4Q7C - chains A and B; structure by X-ray diffraction, 3.10 A resolution.

Chain A (and B):
Protein: AF2299, a CDP-alcohol phosphotransferase
From: Archaeoglobus fulgidus
Notes: chain B of this document is another copy of the same molecule, construct and numbering; everything in this record applies to it too
UniProt: O27985 (O27985_ARCFU); residues 1-344 here = UniProt positions 1-344
Sequence (372 residues; numbered -27 to 344; the number before each row is that of its first residue; numbers below 1 keep their minus sign (Met-27 is residue -27)):
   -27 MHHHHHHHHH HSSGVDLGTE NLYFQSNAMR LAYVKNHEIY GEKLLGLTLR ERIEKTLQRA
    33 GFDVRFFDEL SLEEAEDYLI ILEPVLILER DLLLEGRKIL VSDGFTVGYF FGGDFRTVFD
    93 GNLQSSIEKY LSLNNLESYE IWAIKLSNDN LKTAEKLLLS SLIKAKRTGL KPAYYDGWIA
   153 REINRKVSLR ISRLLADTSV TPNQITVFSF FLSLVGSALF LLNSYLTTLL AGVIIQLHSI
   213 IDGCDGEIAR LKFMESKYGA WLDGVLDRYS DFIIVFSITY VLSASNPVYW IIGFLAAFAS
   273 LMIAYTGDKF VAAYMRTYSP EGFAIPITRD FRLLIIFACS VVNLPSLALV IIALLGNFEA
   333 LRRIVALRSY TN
Unresolved in the structure: -27 to 0, 136-146, 344 (chain B: -27 to 0, 342-344)
Differences from the reference sequence: expression tag (-27 to 0)
Ion coordination: Ca2+ site 1: Asp214, Asp217, Asp235 (together with cytidine 5'-diphosphoglycerol); Ca2+ site 2: Asp214, Asp235, Asp239
Small-molecule neighbours:
  - cytidine 5'-diphosphoglycerol (C2G; [cytidine-5'-phosphate] glycerylphosphoric acid ester): Asp148, Ala152, Asn156, Arg157, Pro174, Asn175, Thr178, Ser211, Asp214, Gly215, Asp217, Gly218, Glu219, Ala221, Arg222, Met226, Glu227, Ser228, Gly231, Ala232, Asp235
  - MPG ([(Z)-octadec-9-enyl] (2R)-2,3-bis(oxidanyl)propanoate), molecule 1: Ile163, Leu167, Val172, Gln176, Phe180
  - MPG, molecule 2: Asn175, Gln176, Val179, Phe180
  - MPG, molecule 3: Val179, Phe182, Tyr230, Leu234, Leu238
Reported in the primary citation:
  - catalytic residues: Asp239 (proposed by the authors, not directly observed)

How chain A and chain B interact:
Pairs across the interface - 67 pairs, chain A then chain B:
  Lys229(A) - Ala285(B)
  Lys229(A) - Tyr286(B)
  Tyr230(A) - Tyr286(B)  hydrogen bond (backbone-side chain)
  Tyr230(A) - Ile336(B)  hydrogen bond (side chain-backbone)
  Tyr230(A) - Leu339(B)
  Tyr230(A) - Arg340(B)
  Ala232(A) - Lys281(B)
  Trp233(A) - Thr278(B)  hydrogen bond (side chain-backbone)
  Trp233(A) - Lys281(B)
  Trp233(A) - Phe282(B)
  Trp233(A) - Arg335(B)
  Trp233(A) - Ile336(B)  hydrophobic
  Trp233(A) - Leu339(B)
  Leu234(A) - Ile336(B)  hydrophobic
  Gly236(A) - Tyr277(B)  hydrogen bond (backbone-side chain)
  Val237(A) - Tyr277(B)  hydrophobic
  Val237(A) - Thr278(B)
  Arg240(A) - Met274(B)
  Arg240(A) - Tyr277(B)
  Tyr241(A) - Phe270(B)  hydrophobic
  Tyr241(A) - Met274(B)  hydrophobic
  Tyr241(A) - Ala332(B)
  Tyr241(A) - Leu333(B)
  Tyr241(A) - Ile336(B)  hydrophobic
  Phe244(A) - Phe266(B)  hydrophobic
  Phe244(A) - Phe270(B)  hydrophobic
  Phe248(A) - Phe266(B)  hydrophobic
  Trp262(A) - Trp262(B)
  Trp262(A) - Phe266(B)  hydrophobic
  Gly265(A) - Phe266(B)
  Phe266(A) - Phe244(B)  hydrophobic
  Phe266(A) - Phe248(B)  hydrophobic
  Phe266(A) - Trp262(B)  hydrophobic
  Phe266(A) - Gly265(B)
  Phe266(A) - Phe266(B)  hydrophobic
  Phe266(A) - Ala269(B)  hydrophobic
  Phe270(A) - Arg240(B)
  Phe270(A) - Tyr241(B)  hydrophobic
  Phe270(A) - Phe244(B)  hydrophobic
  Leu273(A) - Leu273(B)  hydrophobic
  Met274(A) - Arg240(B)
  Met274(A) - Tyr241(B)  hydrophobic
  Tyr277(A) - Gly236(B)
  Tyr277(A) - Val237(B)  hydrophobic
  Tyr277(A) - Arg240(B)  hydrogen bond
  Tyr277(A) - Asp280(B)  hydrogen bond
  Thr278(A) - Trp233(B)  hydrogen bond (backbone-side chain)
  Asp280(A) - Tyr277(B)  hydrogen bond
  Asp280(A) - Lys281(B)  salt bridge
  Lys281(A) - Ala232(B)
  Lys281(A) - Trp233(B)
  Lys281(A) - Asp280(B)  salt bridge
  Phe282(A) - Trp233(B)
  Ala284(A) - Val283(B)  hydrophobic
  Ala285(A) - Lys229(B)
  Tyr286(A) - Lys229(B)
  Tyr286(A) - Tyr230(B)  hydrogen bond (side chain-backbone)
  Ala332(A) - Tyr241(B)
  Arg335(A) - Trp233(B)
  Ile336(A) - Tyr230(B)  hydrogen bond (backbone-side chain)
  Ile336(A) - Trp233(B)  hydrophobic
  Ile336(A) - Tyr241(B)  hydrophobic
  Leu339(A) - Tyr230(B)
  Leu339(A) - Trp233(B)
  Arg340(A) - Tyr230(B)
  Thr343(A) - Lys229(B)
  Thr343(A) - Tyr230(B)
Also at the interface, not in a pair above, chain A (40 interface residues in all): Tyr252, Ile263, Leu267, Ala269, Ala276, Val283, Met287, Asn329, Leu333
Also at the interface, not in a pair above, chain B (37 interface residues in all): Leu234, Thr251, Ile263, Ala276, Ala284, Asn329

Summary:
40 residues of chain A and 37 residues of chain B are in contact, with 10 hydrogen bonds and 2 salt bridges.
Among the polar pairs are Asp280(A)-Lys281(B), Tyr230(A)-Tyr286(B) and Tyr230(A)-Ile336(B). Bound to chain A:
3 copies of compound MPG and cytidine 5'-diphosphoglycerol. The paper reports the catalytic residue Asp239(A).
Chain A and chain B are both AF2299, a CDP-alcohol phosphotransferase (Archaeoglobus fulgidus); the structure,
Structure of AF2299, a CDP-alcohol phosphotransferase, was determined by X-ray diffraction (same publication
as 4O6M and 4O6N).
